Entry 9MSF (electron microscopy, 2.60 A resolution); this record covers chains G and I of the 16 polymer chains in the assembly.

== Chain G ==
Name: DNA-directed RNA polymerase subunit alpha
Organism: Escherichia coli
Notes: EC 2.7.7.6
UniProt: P0A7Z4 (RPOA_ECOLI); residues 1-329 here = UniProt positions 1-329
Amino-acid sequence (329 residues; numbered 1 to 329; the number before each row is that of its first residue):
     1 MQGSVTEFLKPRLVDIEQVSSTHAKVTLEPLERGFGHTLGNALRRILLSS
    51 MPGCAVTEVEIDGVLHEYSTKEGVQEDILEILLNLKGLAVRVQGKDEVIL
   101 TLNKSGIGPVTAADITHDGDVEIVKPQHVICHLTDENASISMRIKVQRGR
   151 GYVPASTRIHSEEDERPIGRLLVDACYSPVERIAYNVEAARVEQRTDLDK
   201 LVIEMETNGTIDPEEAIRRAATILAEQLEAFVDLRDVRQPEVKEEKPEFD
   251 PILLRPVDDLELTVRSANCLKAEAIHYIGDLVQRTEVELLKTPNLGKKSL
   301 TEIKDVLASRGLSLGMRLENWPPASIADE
Unresolved in the structure: 1-3, 159-164, 237-247, 326-329
Swiss-Prot annotation at these positions:
  - region: Glu-162 to Glu-165 (Required for interaction with Crp at class II promoters)
  - modified residue: Arg-265 (ADP-ribosylarginine), Lys-297 (N6-acetyllysine), Lys-298 (N6-acetyllysine)
  - mutagenesis: Arg-45 (R45C: In rpoA112; temperature-sensitive, blocks RNA polymerase assembly), Glu-162 to Glu-165 (5-fold decrease in CRP-class II promoter-dependent transcription), Glu-165 (E165K: 5-fold decrease in CRP-class II promoter-dependent transcription), Arg-191 (R191C: In rpoA101; temperature-sensitive)

== Chain I ==
Name: DNA-directed RNA polymerase subunit beta
Organism: Escherichia coli
Notes: EC 2.7.7.6
UniProt: P0A8V2 (RPOB_ECOLI); residues 1-1342 here = UniProt positions 1-1342
Amino-acid sequence (1342 residues; each row starts with the number of its first residue):
     1 MVYSYTEKKRIRKDFGKRPQVLDVPYLLSIQLDSFQKFIEQDPEGQYGLE
    51 AAFRSVFPIQSYSGNSELQYVSYRLGEPVFDVQECQIRGVTYSAPLRVKL
   101 RLVIYEREAPEGTVKDIKEQEVYMGEIPLMTDNGTFVINGTERVIVSQLH
   151 RSPGVFFDSDKGKTHSSGKVLYNARIIPYRGSWLDFEFDPKDNLFVRIDR
   201 RRKLPATIILRALNYTTEQILDLFFEKVIFEIRDNKLQMELVPERLRGET
   251 ASFDIEANGKVYVEKGRRITARHIRQLEKDDVKLIEVPVEYIAGKVVAKD
   301 YIDESTGELICAANMELSLDLLAKLSQSGHKRIETLFTNDLDHGPYISET
   351 LRVDPTNDRLSALVEIYRMMRPGEPPTREAAESLFENLFFSEDRYDLSAV
   401 GRMKFNRSLLREEIEGSGILSKDDIIDVMKKLIDIRNGKGEVDDIDHLGN
   451 RRIRSVGEMAENQFRVGLVRVERAVKERLSLGDLDTLMPQDMINAKPISA
   501 AVKEFFGSSQLSQFMDQNNPLSEITHKRRISALGPGGLTRERAGFEVRDV
   551 HPTHYGRVCPIETPEGPNIGLINSLSVYAQTNEYGFLETPYRKVTDGVVT
   601 DEIHYLSAIEEGNYVIAQANSNLDEEGHFVEDLVTCRSKGESSLFSRDQV
   651 DYMDVSTQQVVSVGASLIPFLEHDDANRALMGANMQRQAVPTLRADKPLV
   701 GTGMERAVAVDSGVTAVAKRGGVVQYVDASRIVIKVNEDEMYPGEAGIDI
   751 YNLTKYTRSNQNTCINQMPCVSLGEPVERGDVLADGPSTDLGELALGQNM
   801 RVAFMPWNGYNFEDSILVSERVVQEDRFTTIHIQELACVSRDTKLGPEEI
   851 TADIPNVGEAALSKLDESGIVYIGAEVTGGDILVGKVTPKGETQLTPEEK
   901 LLRAIFGEKASDVKDSSLRVPNGVSGTVIDVQVFTRDGVEKDKRALEIEE
   951 MQLKQAKKDLSEELQILEAGLFSRIRAVLVAGGVEAEKLDKLPRDRWLEL
  1001 GLTDEEKQNQLEQLAEQYDELKHEFEKKLEAKRRKITQGDDLAPGVLKIV
  1051 KVYLAVKRRIQPGDKMAGRHGNKGVISKINPIEDMPYDENGTPVDIVLNP
  1101 LGVPSRMNIGQILETHLGMAAKGIGDKINAMLKQQQEVAKLREFIQRAYD
  1151 LGADVRQKVDLSTFSDEEVMRLAENLRKGMPIATPVFDGAKEAEIKELLK
  1201 LGDLPTSGQIRLYDGRTGEQFERPVTVGYMYMLKLNHLVDDKMHARSTGS
  1251 YSLVTQQPLGGKAQFGGQRFGEMEVWALEAYGAAYTLQEMLTVKSDDVNG
  1301 RTKMYKNIVDGNHQMEPGMPESFNVLLKEIRSLGINIELEDE
Unresolved in the structure: 1, 1342
Ligand contacts: pyrophosphate (POP): Arg-678, Ser-1105, Arg-1106
Swiss-Prot annotation at these positions:
  - modified residue (N6-acetyllysine): Lys-1022, Lys-1200
  - mutagenesis: Ile-561 (I561S: Resistant to antibiotics salinamide A and B), Ile-569 (I569S: Resistant to antibiotics salinamide A and B), Ala-665 (A665E: Resistant to antibiotics salinamide A and B), Asp-675 (D675A/G: Resistant to antibiotics salinamide A and B), Asn-677 (N677H/K: Resistant to antibiotics salinamide A and B), Leu-680 (L680M: Resistant to antibiotics salinamide A and B), Glu-813 (E813K: Disrupts the enzyme's active center)

== Chain G / chain I interface ==
Residue-residue contacts - 55 pairs, chain G then chain I:
  Asn-41(G) with Gly-1215(I); Arg-1216(I), hydrogen bond (side chain-backbone); Thr-1217(I); Gly-1218(I), hydrogen bond (side chain-backbone)
  Arg-44(G) with Tyr-1087(I); Gly-1091(I)
  Arg-45(G) with Glu-1083(I), hydrogen bond (side chain-backbone); Asp-1084(I), salt bridge; Gly-1215(I), hydrogen bond (side chain-backbone); Arg-1216(I)
  Leu-65(G) with Ile-873(I)
  His-66(G) with Ile-873(I); Gly-874(I); Ile-929(I)
  Glu-67(G) with Lys-1057(I), salt bridge
  Tyr-68(G) with Tyr-756(I); Ile-831(I), hydrophobic; Ile-929(I), hydrophobic; Lys-1057(I)
  Ser-69(G) with Tyr-756(I)
  Thr-70(G) with Lys-755(I)
  Lys-71(G) with Asp-728(I)
  Glu-72(G) with Asp-728(I); Lys-958(I), salt bridge
  Gly-73(G) with Tyr-726(I); Asp-728(I), hydrogen bond (backbone-side chain)
  Val-74(G) with Asp-728(I), hydrogen bond (backbone-side chain); Ala-729(I), hydrogen bond (backbone-backbone)
  Gln-75(G) with Val-727(I); Ala-729(I); Pro-769(I); Val-771(I), hydrogen bond (side chain-backbone)
  Asp-77(G) with Ala-729(I); Lys-755(I), salt bridge; Tyr-756(I); Asn-766(I)
  Leu-79(G) with Tyr-756(I); Lys-1057(I)
  Lys-86(G) with Gln-824(I)
  Thr-134(G) with Val-727(I), hydrogen bond (side chain-backbone); Leu-773(I)
  Tyr-152(G) with Gln-824(I); Arg-1059(I), hydrogen bond
  Pro-154(G) with Arg-1059(I)
  Arg-166(G) with Glu-876(I), salt bridge
  Ile-168(G) with Tyr-872(I), hydrophobic; Ile-873(I); Gly-874(I); Ala-875(I), hydrophobic
  Glu-181(G) with Arg-821(I), hydrogen bond (backbone-side chain)
  Arg-182(G) with Asn-1090(I), hydrogen bond (side chain-backbone)
  Ile-183(G) with Gly-1091(I)
  Ala-184(G) with Asn-1090(I)
  Tyr-185(G) with Tyr-1087(I)
  Arg-317(G) with Asp-1310(I), hydrogen bond (side chain-backbone)
Interface residues without a listed pair, chain G (36 interface residues in all): Leu-48, Ser-49, Glu-76, Leu-83, Ile-107, Glu-165, Asp-174, Cys-176
Interface residues without a listed pair, chain I (47 interface residues in all): Arg-694, Ser-730, Met-768, Glu-820, Val-823, Asp-826, Lys-864, Thr-927, Val-928, Ala-1055, Val-1056, Ile-1082, Glu-1089, Pro-1093, Asp-1214

== In short ==
The interface between chain G and chain I involves 36 residues on one side and 47 on the other, with 13
hydrogen bonds and 5 salt bridges. Polar contacts include Arg-45(G)/Asp-1084(I), Glu-67(G)/Lys-1057(I) and
Glu-72(G)/Lys-958(I). Chain I binds pyrophosphate.
Chain G is DNA-directed RNA polymerase subunit alpha and chain I is DNA-directed RNA polymerase subunit beta,
both from Escherichia coli; the structure, de novo SigN RNA polymerase transcription initiation intermediate
with post-catalytic bEBP state (RPi1 closed ring), was determined by electron microscopy (same publication as
9MSE, 9MSG, 9MSH and 9MSJ).
